Entry 7FGX (X-ray diffraction, 2.05 A resolution); this record covers chains A and B.

Chain A (and B):
Name: Bifunctional dihydrofolate reductase-thymidylate synthase
From: Toxoplasma gondii
Notes: EC 1.5.1.3, 2.1.1.45; chain B of this document is another copy of the same molecule, construct and numbering; everything in this record applies to it too
UniProt: Q07422 (DRTS_TOXGO); residues 1-610 here = UniProt positions 1-610
Amino-acid sequence (610 residues; row label = number of the first residue in the row):
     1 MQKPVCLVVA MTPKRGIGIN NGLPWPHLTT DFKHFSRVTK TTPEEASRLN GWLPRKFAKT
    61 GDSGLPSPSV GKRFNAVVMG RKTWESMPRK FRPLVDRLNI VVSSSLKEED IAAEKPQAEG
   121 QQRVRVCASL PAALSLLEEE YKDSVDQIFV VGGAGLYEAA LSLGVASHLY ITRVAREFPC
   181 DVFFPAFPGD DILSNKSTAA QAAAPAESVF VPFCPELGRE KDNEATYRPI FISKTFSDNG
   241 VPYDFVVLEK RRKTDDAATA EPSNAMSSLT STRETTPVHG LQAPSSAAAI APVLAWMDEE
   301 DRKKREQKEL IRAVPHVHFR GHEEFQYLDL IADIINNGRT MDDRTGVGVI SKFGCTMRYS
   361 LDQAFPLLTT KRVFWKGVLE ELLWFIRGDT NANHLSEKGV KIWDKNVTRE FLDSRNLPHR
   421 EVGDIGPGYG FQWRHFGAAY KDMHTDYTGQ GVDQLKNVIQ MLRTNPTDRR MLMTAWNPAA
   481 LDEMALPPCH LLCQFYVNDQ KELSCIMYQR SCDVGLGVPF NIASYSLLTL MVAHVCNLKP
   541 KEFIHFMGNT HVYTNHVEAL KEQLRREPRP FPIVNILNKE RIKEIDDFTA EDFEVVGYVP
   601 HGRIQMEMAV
Unresolved in the structure: 49-70, 258-281, 607-610 (chain B: 49-70, 256-279, 607-610)
Ligand contacts:
  - 6-hexyl-5-phenyl-pyrimidine-2,4-diamine (4RI): Val8, Val9, Ala10, Leu23, Asp31, Phe32, His34, Phe35, Thr83, Met87, Phe91, Leu94, Val151, Tyr157, Thr172
  - NADPH (NDP; NADPH dihydro-nicotinamide-adenine-dinucleotide phosphate): Val9, Ala10, Ile17, Gly18, Ile19, Asn21, Gly22, Leu23, Trp25, Gly80, Arg81, Lys82, Thr83, Ser86, Val102, Ser103, Ser104, Ser105, Ala128, Ser129, Val151, Gly152, Gly153, Ala154, Gly155, Leu156, Tyr157, Ala159, Val182
  - 2'-deoxyuridine 5'-monophosphate (UMP): Arg344, Cys489, His490, Gln509, Arg510, Ser511, Cys512, Asp513, Gly517, Val518, Asn521, His551, Tyr553

How chain A and chain B interact:
Contacting residue pairs - 149 pairs, chain A then chain B:
  Thr30(A) - Trp296(B)
  Lys33(A) - Trp296(B)
  His34(A) - Trp296(B)  hydrogen bond
  Arg37(A) - Trp296(B)
  Arg37(A) - Glu299(B)  salt bridge
  Thr41(A) - Pro292(B)
  Ala46(A) - Ala291(B)  hydrophobic
  Ala46(A) - Pro292(B)
  Ser47(A) - Ala291(B)
  Arg48(A) - Arg302(B)
  His168(A) - Ser285(B)
  His168(A) - Ala289(B)
  Tyr170(A) - Ala289(B)  hydrogen bond (side chain-backbone)
  Tyr170(A) - Val293(B)  hydrophobic
  Ile230(A) - Ser286(B)
  Ile230(A) - Ile290(B)  hydrophobic
  Phe231(A) - Ile290(B)  hydrophobic
  Phe231(A) - Val293(B)  hydrophobic
  Phe231(A) - Leu294(B)  hydrophobic
  Phe231(A) - Met297(B)  hydrophobic
  Ser233(A) - Met297(B)
  Phe236(A) - Trp296(B)  hydrophobic
  Phe245(A) - Trp296(B)  hydrophobic
  Phe245(A) - Met297(B)  hydrophobic
  Glu249(A) - Ser286(B)  hydrogen bond
  Gln282(A) - His318(B)
  Ser285(A) - His168(B)
  Ser286(A) - Glu249(B)  hydrogen bond
  Ser286(A) - His318(B)
  Ala289(A) - His168(B)
  Ala289(A) - Tyr170(B)  hydrogen bond (backbone-side chain)
  Ile290(A) - Ile230(B)
  Ile290(A) - Phe231(B)  hydrophobic
  Ala291(A) - Ala46(B)  hydrophobic
  Pro292(A) - Ala46(B)
  Val293(A) - Tyr170(B)  hydrophobic
  Val293(A) - Phe231(B)  hydrophobic
  Leu294(A) - Phe231(B)  hydrophobic
  Leu294(A) - Phe319(B)  hydrophobic
  Trp296(A) - Thr30(B)
  Trp296(A) - His34(B)  hydrogen bond
  Trp296(A) - Arg37(B)
  Trp296(A) - Phe245(B)  hydrophobic
  Met297(A) - Phe231(B)  hydrophobic
  Met297(A) - Ser233(B)
  Met297(A) - Phe236(B)  hydrophobic
  Met297(A) - Phe245(B)  hydrophobic
  Glu299(A) - Arg37(B)  salt bridge
  Arg302(A) - Arg48(B)
  His318(A) - Gln282(B)
  Phe319(A) - Leu294(B)  hydrophobic
  Arg339(A) - Asn498(B)
  Arg339(A) - Asp499(B)  salt bridge
  Arg339(A) - Gln500(B)
  Met341(A) - Thr467(B)
  Met341(A) - Val497(B)
  Met341(A) - Asn498(B)
  Met341(A) - Asp499(B)
  Asp342(A) - Thr467(B)
  Asp343(A) - Arg469(B)  salt bridge
  Arg344(A) - Arg469(B)
  Arg344(A) - Arg470(B)
  Ser351(A) - Tyr496(B)  hydrogen bond
  Phe353(A) - Arg358(B)  hydrogen bond (backbone-side chain)
  Phe353(A) - Gln494(B)
  Phe353(A) - Tyr496(B)  hydrophobic
  Phe353(A) - Ser504(B)
  Phe353(A) - Ile506(B)  hydrophobic
  Phe353(A) - Ile544(B)  hydrophobic
  Gly354(A) - Arg358(B)  hydrogen bond (backbone-side chain)
  Gly354(A) - Ile506(B)
  Gly354(A) - Phe546(B)
  Thr356(A) - Thr356(B)
  Arg358(A) - Phe353(B)  hydrogen bond (side chain-backbone)
  Arg358(A) - Gly354(B)  hydrogen bond (side chain-backbone)
  Phe436(A) - Asn477(B)
  Phe436(A) - Pro478(B)
  Val452(A) - Pro478(B)
  Val452(A) - Ala479(B)  hydrophobic
  Gln454(A) - Pro478(B)
  Thr467(A) - Asp342(B)  hydrogen bond (side chain-backbone)
  Arg469(A) - Asp343(B)  salt bridge
  Arg469(A) - Arg510(B)  hydrogen bond (backbone-side chain)
  Arg469(A) - Ser511(B)  hydrogen bond
  Arg469(A) - Asn549(B)
  Arg469(A) - His551(B)
  Arg469(A) - Tyr553(B)  hydrogen bond
  Arg470(A) - Arg344(B)
  Arg470(A) - Pro487(B)
  Arg470(A) - Arg510(B)
  Leu472(A) - Leu491(B)  hydrophobic
  Leu472(A) - Arg510(B)
  Thr474(A) - Trp476(B)
  Thr474(A) - Pro478(B)
  Trp476(A) - Thr474(B)
  Asn477(A) - Phe436(B)
  Pro478(A) - Phe436(B)
  Pro478(A) - Val452(B)
  Pro478(A) - Gln454(B)
  Pro478(A) - Thr474(B)
  Ala479(A) - Val452(B)  hydrophobic
  Pro487(A) - Arg470(B)
  Leu491(A) - Leu472(B)  hydrophobic
  Leu491(A) - Leu492(B)  hydrophobic
  Leu492(A) - Leu491(B)  hydrophobic
  Leu492(A) - Tyr508(B)  hydrophobic
  Gln494(A) - Phe353(B)
  Gln494(A) - Tyr508(B)  hydrogen bond
  Gln494(A) - Arg510(B)  hydrogen bond (side chain-backbone)
  Gln494(A) - Gly548(B)
  Phe495(A) - Phe353(B)
  Tyr496(A) - Ser351(B)  hydrogen bond
  Tyr496(A) - Phe353(B)  hydrophobic
  Tyr496(A) - Asn549(B)
  Val497(A) - Met341(B)
  Asn498(A) - Arg339(B)
  Asn498(A) - Met341(B)
  Asp499(A) - Arg339(B)  salt bridge
  Asp499(A) - Met341(B)
  Gln500(A) - Arg339(B)
  Ser504(A) - Phe353(B)
  Cys505(A) - Phe353(B)
  Ile506(A) - Phe353(B)  hydrophobic
  Ile506(A) - Gly354(B)
  Ile506(A) - Tyr508(B)
  Ile506(A) - Gly548(B)
  Tyr508(A) - Leu492(B)  hydrophobic
  Tyr508(A) - Gln494(B)  hydrogen bond
  Tyr508(A) - Ile506(B)
  Tyr508(A) - Phe546(B)  hydrophobic
  Arg510(A) - Arg469(B)  hydrogen bond (side chain-backbone)
  Arg510(A) - Arg470(B)
  Arg510(A) - Leu472(B)
  Arg510(A) - Gln494(B)  hydrogen bond (backbone-side chain)
  Ser511(A) - Arg469(B)  hydrogen bond
  Ile544(A) - Phe353(B)  hydrophobic
  Phe546(A) - Gly354(B)
  Phe546(A) - Cys355(B)
  Phe546(A) - Thr356(B)
  Phe546(A) - Tyr508(B)  hydrophobic
  Phe546(A) - Phe546(B)  hydrophobic
  Phe546(A) - Met547(B)
  Met547(A) - Phe546(B)
  Gly548(A) - Gln494(B)
  Gly548(A) - Ile506(B)
  Asn549(A) - Arg469(B)
  Asn549(A) - Tyr496(B)
  His551(A) - Arg469(B)
  Tyr553(A) - Arg469(B)
Interface residues without a listed pair, chain A (84 interface residues in all): Val38, Val247, Arg251, Ala295, Thr340, Val349, Lys352, Cys355
Interface residues without a listed pair, chain B (82 interface residues in all): Lys33, Val38, Val247, Arg251, Ala295, Thr340, Val349, Lys352, Phe495, Cys505

Summary:
84 residues of chain A and 82 residues of chain B are in contact, with 22 hydrogen bonds and 6 salt bridges.
Among the polar pairs are Arg37(A)-Glu299(B), Arg339(A)-Asp499(B) and Asp343(A)-Arg469(B). Bound to chain A:
NADPH, 6-hexyl-5-phenyl-pyrimidine-2,4-diamine and 2'-deoxyuridine 5'-monophosphate.
Chain A and chain B are both Bifunctional dihydrofolate reductase-thymidylate synthase (Toxoplasma gondii);
the structure, Toxoplasma gondii dihydrofolate reductase thymidylate synthase (TgDHFR-TS) complexed with P39,
NADPH and dUMP, was determined by X-ray diffraction, deposited together with 7FGW, 7FGY and 7XI7.
